3IJY - chains A and B; structure by X-ray diffraction, 2.85 A resolution.

# Chain A
Molecule: Immunoglobulin light chain (IGG3)
Source organism: Mus musculus
Sequence (218 residues; row label = number of the first residue in the row; a row labelled like 27A-27F holds insertion residues (27A, then the next letters in order)):
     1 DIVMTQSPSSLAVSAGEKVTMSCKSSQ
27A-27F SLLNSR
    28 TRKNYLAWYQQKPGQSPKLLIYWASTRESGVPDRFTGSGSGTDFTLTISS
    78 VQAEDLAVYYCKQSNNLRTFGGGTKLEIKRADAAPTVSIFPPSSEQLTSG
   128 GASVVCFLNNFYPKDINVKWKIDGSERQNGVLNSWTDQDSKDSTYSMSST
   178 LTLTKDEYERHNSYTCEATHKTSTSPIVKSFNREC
Disordered / not traced: 1, 211-212
Disulfide bonds: Cys-23/Cys-88, Cys-133/Cys-193

# Chain B
Molecule: Immunoglobulin heavy chain (IGG3)
Source organism: Mus musculus
Sequence (226 residues; numbered 1 to 213 plus 13 insertion-coded residues; the number before each row is that of its first residue; a row labelled like 52A-52C holds insertion residues (52A, then the next letters in order)):
     1 EVMLVESGGGLVQPGNSLRLSCATSGFTFTDYYMSWVRQPPGKALEWLGF
    51 IR
52A-52C NKA
    53 KGYTTEYSASVKGRFTISRDNSQSILYLQM
82A-82C NTL
    83 RAEDSATYYCARDISPSY
100A-100G GVYYEGF
   101 AYWGQGTLVTVSAATTTAPSVYPLVPGCSDTSGSSVTLGCLVKGYFPEPV
   151 TVKWNYGALSSGVRTVSSVLQSGFYSLSSLVTVPSSTWPSQTVICNVAHP
   201 ASKTELIKRIEPR
Disordered / not traced: 128-132
Disulfide bonds: Cys-22/Cys-92, Cys-140/Cys-195
Ion coordination: Mg2+ near Glu-58 (its only coordinating residue here)

# How chain A and chain B interact
Contacting residue pairs (73; chain A residue first):
  Tyr-32(A) / Tyr-100C(B)
  Tyr-32(A) / Glu-100E(B)
  Tyr-36(A) / Gly-100F(B)
  Tyr-36(A) / Phe-100G(B)  hydrogen bond (side chain-backbone)
  Tyr-36(A) / Trp-103(B)  hydrophobic
  Gln-38(A) / Gln-39(B)
  Gln-38(A) / Tyr-91(B)  hydrogen bond
  Gln-42(A) / Tyr-91(B)  hydrogen bond (backbone-side chain)
  Ser-43(A) / Tyr-91(B)
  Ser-43(A) / Gly-104(B)  hydrogen bond (side chain-backbone)
  Ser-43(A) / Gln-105(B)
  Pro-44(A) / Leu-45(B)  hydrophobic
  Pro-44(A) / Trp-103(B)
  Leu-46(A) / Tyr-100D(B)  hydrophobic
  Leu-46(A) / Phe-100G(B)
  Tyr-49(A) / Tyr-100D(B)  hydrophobic
  Tyr-49(A) / Glu-100E(B)
  Trp-50(A) / Tyr-100C(B)
  Trp-50(A) / Tyr-100D(B)  hydrophobic
  Trp-50(A) / Glu-100E(B)
  Glu-55(A) / Tyr-100D(B)  hydrogen bond
  Tyr-87(A) / Gln-39(B)  hydrogen bond
  Tyr-87(A) / Lys-43(B)  hydrogen bond (side chain-backbone)
  Tyr-87(A) / Ala-44(B)
  Tyr-87(A) / Leu-45(B)  hydrophobic
  Lys-89(A) / Phe-100G(B)
  Ser-91(A) / Glu-100E(B)  hydrogen bond
  Leu-94(A) / Trp-47(B)  hydrophobic
  Leu-94(A) / Glu-58(B)
  Arg-95(A) / Trp-47(B)
  Arg-95(A) / Phe-50(B)
  Arg-95(A) / Asp-95(B)  salt bridge
  Arg-95(A) / Ile-96(B)
  Arg-95(A) / Glu-100E(B)  salt bridge
  Phe-97(A) / Val-37(B)  hydrophobic
  Phe-97(A) / Leu-45(B)
  Phe-97(A) / Trp-47(B)
  Phe-97(A) / Trp-103(B)  hydrophobic
  Gly-98(A) / Ala-44(B)
  Gly-99(A) / Ala-44(B)
  Phe-117(A) / Leu-124(B)
  Phe-117(A) / Val-125(B)
  Phe-117(A) / Pro-126(B)
  Phe-117(A) / Thr-137(B)
  Phe-117(A) / Leu-180(B)  hydrophobic
  Pro-118(A) / Val-125(B)
  Pro-118(A) / Arg-213(B)  hydrogen bond (backbone-side chain)
  Pro-119(A) / Arg-213(B)  hydrogen bond (backbone-side chain)
  Ser-120(A) / Tyr-122(B)
  Ser-120(A) / Pro-123(B)
  Glu-122(A) / Tyr-122(B)
  Glu-122(A) / Pro-123(B)
  Glu-122(A) / Lys-208(B)  salt bridge
  Gln-123(A) / Tyr-122(B)
  Ser-126(A) / Tyr-122(B)  hydrogen bond
  Ser-130(A) / Leu-141(B)
  Phe-134(A) / Leu-180(B)  hydrophobic
  Asn-136(A) / Arg-164(B)
  Asn-136(A) / Thr-182(B)
  Asn-137(A) / Arg-164(B)  hydrogen bond
  Leu-159(A) / Val-169(B)  hydrophobic
  Leu-159(A) / Gln-171(B)
  Ser-161(A) / Val-166(B)
  Ser-161(A) / Ser-167(B)  hydrogen bond (side chain-backbone)
  Ser-161(A) / Val-169(B)
  Trp-162(A) / Val-166(B)
  Trp-162(A) / Ser-167(B)  hydrogen bond (backbone-backbone)
  Thr-163(A) / Thr-165(B)
  Thr-163(A) / Val-166(B)
  Asp-166(A) / Arg-164(B)  salt bridge
  Ser-173(A) / Arg-164(B)
  Ser-175(A) / Val-166(B)
  Ser-175(A) / Ser-178(B)
Also at the interface, not in a pair above, chain A (44 interface residues in all): Ala-34, Ser-115, Ile-116, Val-132, Asn-160, Asp-169, Thr-171, Met-174
Also at the interface, not in a pair above, chain B (44 interface residues in all): Ser-35, Glu-46, Tyr-59, Ala-101, Gly-127, Lys-143, Ser-168

# Summary
The chain A/chain B interface involves 44 residues from each chain; the contacts include 14 hydrogen bonds and
4 salt bridges. Polar pairs include Arg-95(A)/Asp-95(B), Arg-95(A)/Glu-100E(B) and Glu-122(A)/Lys-208(B).
Here chain A is Immunoglobulin light chain (IGG3) and chain B is Immunoglobulin heavy chain (IGG3), both from
Mus musculus. Entry 3IJY (Structure of S67-27 in Complex with Kdo(2.8)Kdo) was determined by X-ray diffraction
together with 3IJH, 3IJS and 3IKC from the same study.
